8HXZ - chains G and I of the 11 polymer chains in the assembly; structure by electron microscopy, 3.40 A resolution.

# Chain G
Protein: Histone H2A
From: Xenopus laevis
Reference sequence: Q6AZJ8 (Q6AZJ8_XENLA); residues 1-129 here correspond to UniProt positions 2-130 (UniProt number = residue number + 1)
Sequence (129 residues; numbered 1 to 129; the number before each row is that of its first residue):
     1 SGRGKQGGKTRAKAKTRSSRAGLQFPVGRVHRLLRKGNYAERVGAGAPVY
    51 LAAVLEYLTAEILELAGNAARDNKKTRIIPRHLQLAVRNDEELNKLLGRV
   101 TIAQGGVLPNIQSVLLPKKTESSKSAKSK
Disordered / not traced: 1-12, 119-129

# Chain I
Molecule: 352-nt DNA strand
Sequence (352 nucleotides; each row starts with the number of its first residue; numbers below 1 keep their minus sign (DG-8 is residue -8)):
    -8 GAATTCGATATCGAGAATCCCGGTGCCGAGGCCGCTCAATTGGTCGTAGA
    42 CAGCTCTAGCACCGCTTAAACGCACGTACGCGCTGTCCCCCGCGTTTTAA
    92 CCGCCAAGGGGATTACTCCCTAGTCTCCAGGCACGTGTCAGATATATACA
   142 TCCTGTGCATGTATTGAAAGTACTGCCAGTTCTAGACTGGAGAATCCCGG
   192 TGCCGAGGCCGCTCAATTGGTCGTAGACAGCTCTAGCACCGCTTAAACGC
   242 ACGTACGCGCTGTCCCCCGCGTTTTAACCGCCAAGGGGATTACTCCCTAG
   292 TCTCCAGGCACGTGTCAGATATATACATCCTGTGCATGTATTGAACAGCG
   342 AT
Disordered / not traced: -8 to -7, 158-343

# How chain G and chain I interact
Pairs across the interface - 13 pairs, chain G then chain I:
  Arg29(G) - DC123(I)  salt bridge to the phosphate
  Glu41(G) - DA113(I)  sugar contact
  Arg42(G) - DT112(I)  hydrogen bond to the sugar
  Arg42(G) - DA113(I)  phosphate contact
  Val43(G) - DT112(I)  sugar contact
  Val43(G) - DA113(I)  hydrogen bond to the phosphate
  Gly44(G) - DT112(I)  phosphate contact
  Ala45(G) - DT112(I)  hydrogen bond to the phosphate
  Lys75(G) - DG132(I)  salt bridge to the phosphate
  Thr76(G) - DA131(I)  sugar contact
  Thr76(G) - DG132(I)  phosphate contact
  Arg77(G) - DA131(I)  phosphate contact
  Arg77(G) - DG132(I)  hydrogen bond to the phosphate
Interface residues without a listed pair, chain G (10 interface residues in all): His31
Interface residues without a listed pair, chain I (6 interface residues in all): DA133

# Summary
10 residues of chain G face 6 of chain I across their interface; the contacts include 4 hydrogen bonds and 2
salt bridges. Polar contacts include Arg42(G)-DT112(I), Val43(G)-DA113(I) and Ala45(G)-DT112(I).
Chain G is Histone H2A (Xenopus laevis) and chain I is a 352-nt DNA strand; the structure, Cryo-EM structure
of Eaf3 CHD in complex with nucleosome, was determined by electron microscopy (same publication as 8HXX, 8HXY,
8HY0 and 8JHO).
